1R3I - chains L and H of the 3 polymer chains in the assembly; structure by X-ray diffraction, 2.40 A resolution.

== Chain L ==
Molecule: Antibody Fab fragment light chain
From: Mus musculus
Notes: antibody fragment or engineered binder
Chain sequence (212 residues; each row starts with the number of its first residue):
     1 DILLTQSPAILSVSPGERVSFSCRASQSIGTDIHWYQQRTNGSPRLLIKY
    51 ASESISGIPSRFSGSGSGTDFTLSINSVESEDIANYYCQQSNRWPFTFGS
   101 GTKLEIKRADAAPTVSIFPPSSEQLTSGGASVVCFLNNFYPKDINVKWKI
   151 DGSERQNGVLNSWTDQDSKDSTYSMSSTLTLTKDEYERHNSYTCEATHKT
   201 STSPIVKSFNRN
Cystine bridges: Cys23-Cys88

== Chain H ==
Molecule: Antibody Fab fragment heavy chain
From: Mus musculus
Notes: antibody fragment or engineered binder
Chain sequence (219 residues; row label = number of the first residue in the row):
     1 QVQLQQPGAELVKPGASVKLSCKASGYTFTSDWIHWVKQRPGHGLEWIGE
    51 IIPSYGRANYNEKIQKKATLTADKSSSTAFMQLSSLTSEDSAVYYCARER
   101 GDGYFAVWGAGTTVTVSSAKTTPPSVYPLAPGSAAQTNSMVTLGCLVKGY
   151 FPEPVTVTWNSGSLSSGVHTFPAVLQSDLYTLSSSVTVPSSSWPSETVTC
   201 NVAHPASSTKVDKKIVPRD
Cystine bridges: Cys22-Cys96

== How chain L and chain H interact ==
Residue-residue contacts (68; chain L residue first):
  His34(L) - Gly103(H)  hydrogen bond (side chain-backbone)
  His34(L) - Tyr104(H)
  Tyr36(L) - Tyr104(H)
  Tyr36(L) - Phe105(H)  hydrogen bond (side chain-backbone)
  Tyr36(L) - Trp108(H)
  Gln38(L) - Gln39(H)  hydrogen bond
  Gln38(L) - Tyr95(H)  hydrogen bond
  Gly42(L) - Tyr95(H)  hydrogen bond (backbone-side chain)
  Ser43(L) - Tyr95(H)
  Ser43(L) - Gly109(H)
  Pro44(L) - Trp108(H)
  Leu46(L) - Tyr104(H)  hydrophobic
  Leu46(L) - Phe105(H)
  Lys49(L) - Tyr104(H)  hydrogen bond
  Tyr50(L) - Asp102(H)  hydrogen bond (side chain-backbone)
  Tyr50(L) - Tyr104(H)  hydrophobic
  Tyr87(L) - Gln39(H)
  Tyr87(L) - His43(H)  hydrogen bond (side chain-backbone)
  Tyr87(L) - Gly44(H)
  Tyr87(L) - Leu45(H)  hydrophobic
  Gln89(L) - Gly103(H)  hydrogen bond (side chain-backbone)
  Gln89(L) - Tyr104(H)
  Ser91(L) - Gly103(H)
  Trp94(L) - Trp47(H)  hydrophobic
  Trp94(L) - Glu50(H)  hydrogen bond
  Trp94(L) - Asn59(H)
  Trp94(L) - Tyr60(H)
  Pro95(L) - Trp47(H)  hydrophobic
  Phe96(L) - His35(H)
  Phe96(L) - Glu99(H)
  Phe96(L) - Gly103(H)
  Phe98(L) - Leu45(H)
  Phe98(L) - Phe105(H)  hydrophobic
  Phe98(L) - Trp108(H)  hydrophobic
  Ser116(L) - Thr142(H)
  Phe118(L) - Leu129(H)
  Phe118(L) - Ala130(H)
  Phe118(L) - Thr142(H)
  Pro119(L) - Ala130(H)
  Pro120(L) - Arg218(H)
  Ser121(L) - Tyr127(H)
  Ser121(L) - Pro128(H)
  Glu123(L) - Tyr127(H)
  Glu123(L) - Pro128(H)
  Glu123(L) - Lys213(H)  salt bridge
  Gln124(L) - Tyr127(H)
  Gln124(L) - Lys148(H)
  Ser127(L) - Tyr127(H)  hydrogen bond
  Ser131(L) - Leu146(H)
  Phe135(L) - Phe171(H)  hydrophobic
  Phe135(L) - Ser183(H)
  Phe135(L) - Ser184(H)
  Phe135(L) - Ser185(H)
  Asn137(L) - His169(H)
  Asn137(L) - Phe171(H)
  Asn137(L) - Ser185(H)  hydrogen bond
  Asn138(L) - His169(H)  hydrogen bond
  Leu160(L) - Val174(H)  hydrophobic
  Leu160(L) - Gln176(H)
  Asn161(L) - Val174(H)
  Ser162(L) - Phe171(H)
  Ser162(L) - Pro172(H)  hydrogen bond (side chain-backbone)
  Trp163(L) - Pro172(H)
  Thr164(L) - Phe171(H)
  Ser174(L) - His169(H)  hydrogen bond
  Ser174(L) - Phe171(H)
  Met175(L) - Phe171(H)
  Ser176(L) - Phe171(H)
Interface residues without a listed pair, chain L (38 interface residues in all): Val133, Asp167
Interface residues without a listed pair, chain H (42 interface residues in all): Val37, Glu62, Ala106, Ala110, Pro131, Gly132, Leu143, Thr170

== In short ==
38 residues of chain L and 42 residues of chain H are in contact, with 15 hydrogen bonds and 1 salt bridge.
Polar contacts include Glu123(L)-Lys213(H), His34(L)-Gly103(H) and Tyr36(L)-Phe105(H).
Chain L is Antibody Fab fragment light chain and chain H is Antibody Fab fragment heavy chain, both from Mus
musculus; the structure, potassium channel KcsA-Fab complex in Rb+, was determined by X-ray diffraction
together with 1R3J, 1R3K and 1R3L from the same study.
